5BQM - chains A and B; structure by X-ray diffraction, 3.10 A resolution.

[Chain A]
Name: Botulinum neurotoxin type D
Organism: Clostridium botulinum
Notes: EC 3.4.24.69
UniProtKB: P19321 (BXD_CLOBO); residue numbers follow UniProt; this construct covers 1-437
Chain sequence (453 residues; numbered 1 to 453; the number before each row is that of its first residue):
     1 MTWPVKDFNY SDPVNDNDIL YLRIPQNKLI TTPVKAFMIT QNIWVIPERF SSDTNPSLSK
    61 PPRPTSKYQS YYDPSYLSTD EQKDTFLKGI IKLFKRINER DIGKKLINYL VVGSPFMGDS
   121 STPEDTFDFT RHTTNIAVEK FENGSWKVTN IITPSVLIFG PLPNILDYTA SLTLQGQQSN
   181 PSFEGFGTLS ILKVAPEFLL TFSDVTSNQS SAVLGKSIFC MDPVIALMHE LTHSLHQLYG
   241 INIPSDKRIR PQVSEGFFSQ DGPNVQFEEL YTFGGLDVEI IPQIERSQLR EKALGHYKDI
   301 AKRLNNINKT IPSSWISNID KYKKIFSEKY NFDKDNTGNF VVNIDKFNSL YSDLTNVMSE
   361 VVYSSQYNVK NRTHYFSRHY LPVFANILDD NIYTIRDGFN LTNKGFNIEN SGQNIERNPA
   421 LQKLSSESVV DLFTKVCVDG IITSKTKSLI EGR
Unresolved in the structure: 1, 444-453
Construct notes: expression tag (438-453)
Swiss-Prot annotation at these positions:
  - active site: Glu230
  - binding site (Zn(2+)): His229, His233, Glu269
  - natural variant: Asn15 to Asp16 (sequence variant, change not given here; In strain: D-SA), Asn17 to Asp18 (sequence variant, change not given here; In strain: D-1873)
Bound ions: Zn2+: His233, Glu269
Reported in the primary citation:
  - Zn2+ coordination: His233
  - mutagenesis - R63A (50-fold), Y168A/L200D (50-fold): decreased catalytic activity (citing earlier work)

[Chain B]
Name: Somatoliberin, Botulinum neurotoxin type D
Organism: Homo sapiens
Notes: EC 3.4.24.69
UniProtKB: chimeric construct of P01286, P19321: residues 454-495 from P01286 (SLIB_HUMAN) positions 32-73 (UniProt number = residue number - 422); residues 516-927 from P19321 positions 450-861 (UniProt number = residue number - 66)
Chain sequence (474 residues; row label = number of the first residue in the row):
   454 HVDAIFTQSY RKVLAQLSAR KLLQDILNRQ QGERNQEQGA LAGGGGSGGG GSGGGGSALV
   514 LQCIKVKNNR LPYVADKDSI SQEIFENKII TDETNVQNYS DKFSLDESIL DGQVPINPEI
   574 VDPLLPNVNM EPLNLPGEEI VFYDDITKYV DYLNSYYYLE SQKLSNNVEN ITLTTSVEEA
   634 LGYSNKIYTF LPSLAEKVNK GVQAGLFLNW ANEVVEDFTT NIMKKDTLDK ISDVSVIIPY
   694 IGPALNIGNS ALRGNFNQAF ATAGVAFLLE GFPEFTIPAL GVFTFYSSIQ EREKIIKTIE
   754 NCLEQRVKRW KDSYQWMVSN WLSRITTQFN HINYQMYDSL SYQADAIKAK IDLEYKKYSG
   814 SDKENIKSQV ENLKNSLDVK ISEAMNNINK FIRECSVTYL FKNMLPKVID ELNKFDLRTK
   874 TELINLIDSH NIILVGEVDR LKAKVNESFE NTMPFNIFSY TNNSLLKDII NEYF
Unresolved in the structure: 454-508, 551-566, 912-927
Construct notes: conflict His454 (Tyr32 in P01286), Val455 (Ala33 in P01286), Gln461 (Asn39 in P01286), Ala468 (Gly46 in P01286), Leu480 (Met58 in P01286), Asn481 (Ser59 in P01286), Arg487 (Ser65 in P01286), Gln491 (Arg69 in P01286), Leu494 (Arg72 in P01286); linker (496-515)

[How chain A and chain B interact]
Residue-residue contacts (198):
  Thr2(A) - Pro568(B)
  Thr2(A) - Ile569(B)  hydrogen bond (backbone-backbone)
  Thr2(A) - Pro571(B)
  Trp3(A) - Pro571(B)  hydrophobic
  Pro4(A) - Ile573(B)  hydrophobic
  Asp16(A) - Leu577(B)
  Asn17(A) - Asp575(B)
  Asn17(A) - Pro576(B)
  Leu20(A) - Leu577(B)  hydrophobic
  Pro25(A) - Leu588(B)
  Gln26(A) - Leu588(B)
  Lys28(A) - Leu588(B)
  Met38(A) - Ile573(B)  hydrophobic
  Met38(A) - Pro576(B)  hydrophobic
  Gln41(A) - Ile573(B)
  Gln41(A) - Val574(B)  hydrogen bond (side chain-backbone)
  Trp44(A) - Pro576(B)  hydrophobic
  Ser52(A) - Gly590(B)
  Ser52(A) - Glu591(B)  hydrogen bond (backbone-backbone)
  Asp53(A) - Glu591(B)
  Asp53(A) - Ile593(B)
  Thr54(A) - Pro589(B)
  Thr54(A) - Glu591(B)
  Asn55(A) - Ile593(B)
  Pro62(A) - Phe595(B)
  Arg63(A) - Phe595(B)
  Arg63(A) - Asp597(B)  salt bridge
  Pro64(A) - Phe595(B)
  Pro64(A) - Tyr596(B)  hydrogen bond (backbone-backbone)
  Thr65(A) - Val594(B)
  Thr65(A) - Tyr596(B)
  Ser66(A) - Tyr596(B)
  Lys67(A) - Asn521(B)  hydrogen bond (backbone-side chain)
  Lys67(A) - Tyr596(B)
  Gln69(A) - Lys520(B)
  Gln69(A) - Asn522(B)
  Lys104(A) - Pro568(B)
  Asn108(A) - Val567(B)
  Asn108(A) - Pro568(B)
  Phe129(A) - Val581(B)
  Thr130(A) - Asn582(B)
  Thr130(A) - Met583(B)
  His132(A) - Glu584(B)  hydrogen bond (side chain-backbone)
  His132(A) - Leu586(B)
  Asn135(A) - Met583(B)
  Ala137(A) - Met583(B)  hydrophobic
  Val148(A) - Asn580(B)
  Thr149(A) - Asn580(B)
  Asn150(A) - Leu578(B)
  Asn150(A) - Asn580(B)
  Ile151(A) - Leu577(B)
  Ile151(A) - Leu578(B)  hydrogen bond (backbone-backbone)
  Ile151(A) - Pro579(B)
  Ile151(A) - Asn580(B)
  Ile152(A) - Pro576(B)
  Thr153(A) - Leu578(B)
  Thr173(A) - Glu591(B)
  Gln178(A) - Leu588(B)
  Ser203(A) - Tyr787(B)
  Val205(A) - Asn786(B)
  Val205(A) - Tyr790(B)  hydrophobic
  Val205(A) - Met838(B)  hydrophobic
  Val205(A) - Asn842(B)  hydrogen bond (backbone-side chain)
  Thr206(A) - Asn783(B)
  Thr206(A) - Tyr787(B)
  Thr206(A) - Asn842(B)  hydrogen bond (backbone-side chain)
  Asn208(A) - Asn839(B)
  Ser210(A) - Asn839(B)
  Ser211(A) - Ser835(B)
  Ala212(A) - Val832(B)
  Val213(A) - Val832(B)
  Leu214(A) - Asp831(B)
  Leu214(A) - Val832(B)
  Gly215(A) - Asp831(B)
  Gly215(A) - Ser835(B)
  Lys216(A) - Tyr790(B)  hydrogen bond (backbone-side chain)
  Lys216(A) - Met838(B)
  Lys216(A) - Asn839(B)
  Lys216(A) - Asn842(B)  hydrogen bond
  Arg248(A) - Ser532(B)  hydrogen bond (backbone-side chain)
  Ile249(A) - Tyr526(B)
  Ile249(A) - Ala528(B)  hydrophobic
  Ile249(A) - Ser532(B)
  Arg250(A) - Tyr526(B)
  Arg250(A) - Ala528(B)
  Arg250(A) - Asp529(B)  salt bridge
  Arg250(A) - Ser532(B)  hydrogen bond (backbone-side chain)
  Pro251(A) - Tyr526(B)
  Pro251(A) - Val527(B)
  Gln252(A) - Val527(B)  hydrogen bond (backbone-backbone)
  Gln252(A) - Ala528(B)
  Gln252(A) - Asp529(B)
  Gln252(A) - Lys530(B)
  Gln252(A) - Arg777(B)  hydrogen bond
  Val253(A) - Ile599(B)  hydrophobic
  Ser254(A) - Lys601(B)  hydrogen bond (backbone-side chain)
  Glu255(A) - Lys601(B)
  Glu255(A) - Tyr602(B)
  Gly256(A) - Glu723(B)
  Gly256(A) - Gly724(B)
  Phe257(A) - Val527(B)  hydrophobic
  Phe257(A) - Lys601(B)  hydrogen bond (backbone-side chain)
  Phe257(A) - Glu723(B)
  Phe257(A) - Gly724(B)
  Phe257(A) - Phe725(B)  hydrophobic
  Phe257(A) - Pro726(B)
  Phe257(A) - Gln781(B)
  Phe258(A) - Pro525(B)
  Phe258(A) - Asn607(B)
  Phe258(A) - Tyr609(B)
  Ser259(A) - Leu524(B)
  Ser259(A) - Pro525(B)
  Ser259(A) - Val527(B)
  Gln260(A) - Asn521(B)
  Gln260(A) - Leu524(B)  hydrogen bond (side chain-backbone)
  Gln260(A) - Pro525(B)  hydrogen bond (backbone-backbone)
  Gln260(A) - Tyr526(B)
  Asp261(A) - Asn521(B)  hydrogen bond (backbone-side chain)
  Asp261(A) - Ile599(B)
  Pro263(A) - Tyr526(B)  hydrogen bond (backbone-side chain)
  Val265(A) - Tyr526(B)
  Leu276(A) - Leu775(B)  hydrophobic
  Glu279(A) - Ser772(B)  hydrogen bond (backbone-side chain)
  Glu279(A) - Leu775(B)
  Ile280(A) - Ser772(B)  hydrogen bond (backbone-side chain)
  Ile280(A) - Leu775(B)  hydrophobic
  Pro282(A) - Ser534(B)
  Pro282(A) - Ser772(B)
  Gln283(A) - Lys764(B)
  Gln283(A) - Gln768(B)  hydrogen bond
  Ile284(A) - Glu536(B)
  Ile284(A) - Asp765(B)
  Glu285(A) - Ser534(B)
  Glu285(A) - Glu536(B)
  Ser287(A) - Gln550(B)
  Glu291(A) - Gln550(B)
  Pro312(A) - Val581(B)  hydrophobic
  Trp315(A) - Pro579(B)
  Trp315(A) - Val581(B)
  Lys321(A) - Leu578(B)
  Tyr322(A) - Leu578(B)
  His374(A) - Asn783(B)
  Phe376(A) - Tyr526(B)  hydrophobic
  Phe376(A) - Thr780(B)
  Ser377(A) - Tyr787(B)
  Arg378(A) - Asn522(B)
  Arg378(A) - Arg523(B)  hydrogen bond (side chain-backbone)
  Arg378(A) - His784(B)
  Arg378(A) - Tyr787(B)  hydrogen bond (backbone-side chain)
  Arg378(A) - Asp791(B)  salt bridge
  His379(A) - Asn522(B)
  Tyr380(A) - Tyr787(B)
  Asp431(A) - Lys520(B)  salt bridge
  Asp431(A) - Asn522(B)
  Leu432(A) - Lys520(B)
  Leu432(A) - Asn521(B)  hydrogen bond (backbone-backbone)
  Leu432(A) - Tyr596(B)
  Leu432(A) - Asp597(B)
  Leu432(A) - Asp598(B)
  Phe433(A) - Lys518(B)
  Phe433(A) - Val519(B)
  Phe433(A) - Lys520(B)
  Phe433(A) - Asp598(B)
  Phe433(A) - Ile599(B)  hydrogen bond (backbone-backbone)
  Thr434(A) - Val519(B)  hydrogen bond (backbone-backbone)
  Thr434(A) - Leu524(B)
  Thr434(A) - Ile599(B)
  Lys435(A) - Cys516(B)
  Lys435(A) - Ile517(B)
  Lys435(A) - Ile599(B)  hydrogen bond (backbone-backbone)
  Lys435(A) - Thr600(B)
  Lys435(A) - Lys601(B)  hydrogen bond (backbone-backbone)
  Val436(A) - Cys516(B)
  Val436(A) - Ile517(B)  hydrogen bond (backbone-backbone)
  Val436(A) - Val519(B)  hydrophobic
  Val436(A) - Lys601(B)
  Val436(A) - Asn607(B)
  Val436(A) - Tyr610(B)  hydrogen bond (backbone-side chain)
  Cys437(A) - Cys516(B)  disulfide
  Cys437(A) - Lys601(B)  hydrogen bond (backbone-backbone)
  Cys437(A) - Tyr602(B)
  Cys437(A) - Val603(B)  hydrogen bond (backbone-backbone)
  Cys437(A) - Tyr610(B)
  Val438(A) - Val513(B)  hydrophobic
  Val438(A) - Val603(B)
  Val438(A) - Tyr610(B)
  Asp439(A) - Val513(B)
  Gly440(A) - Leu512(B)
  Gly440(A) - Val513(B)  hydrogen bond (backbone-backbone)
  Ile441(A) - Ala511(B)
  Ile441(A) - Leu512(B)  hydrogen bond (backbone-backbone)
  Ile442(A) - Ser510(B)
  Ile442(A) - Ala511(B)
  Ile442(A) - Val513(B)  hydrophobic
  Ile442(A) - Asp604(B)
  Ile442(A) - Leu606(B)  hydrophobic
  Thr443(A) - Gly509(B)
  Thr443(A) - Glu631(B)
Interface residues without a listed pair, chain A (109 interface residues in all): Thr40, Pro61, Tyr68, Arg131, Val138, Gln175, Gly262, Asn264, Phe267, Ile281, Gln288, Leu381
Interface residues without a listed pair, chain B (94 interface residues in all): Asp531, Ile533, Asn570, Glu572, Glu592, Tyr605, Leu705, Ser776
Disulfides between the chains: Cys437(A)-Cys516(B)
The authors on this interface:
  - interface residues, chain A: Val438(A)
  - interface residues, chain B: Gly509(B)

[Overview]
109 residues of chain A and 94 residues of chain B are in contact; the contacts include 1 disulfide bond, 37
hydrogen bonds and 4 salt bridges. Polar pairs include Arg63(A)-Asp597(B), Arg250(A)-Asp529(B) and
Arg378(A)-Asp791(B). The paper reports that R63A and Y168A/L200D of chain A reduce catalytic activity;
interface residues Val438(A) and Gly509(B).
Here chain A is Botulinum neurotoxin type D (Clostridium botulinum) and chain B is Somatoliberin, Botulinum
neurotoxin type D (Homo sapiens). Entry 5BQM (Crystal structure of SXN101959, a Clostridium botulinum
neurotoxin type D derivative and targeted secretion inhibitor) was determined by X-ray diffraction (same
publication as 5BQN).
